Entry 5GSW (X-ray diffraction, 3.19 A resolution); this record covers chain A.

Chain A:
Molecule: 3C protein
Organism: Enterovirus A71
UniProt: E7E815 (E7E815_9ENTO); numbering as in UniProt (aligned over 1-181)
Chain sequence (183 residues; row label = number of the first residue in the row):
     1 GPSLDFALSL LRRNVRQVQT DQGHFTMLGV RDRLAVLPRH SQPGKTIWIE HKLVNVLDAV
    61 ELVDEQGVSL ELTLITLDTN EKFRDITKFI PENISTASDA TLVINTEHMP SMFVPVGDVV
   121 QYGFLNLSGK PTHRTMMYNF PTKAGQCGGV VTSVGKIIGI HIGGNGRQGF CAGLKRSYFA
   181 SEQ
Unresolved in the structure: 182-183
Differences from the reference sequence: engineered mutation Ser-69 (Asn in E7E815); expression tag (182-183)
Residues lining bound ligands: 5GI (N-[(2S)-3-(4-fluorophenyl)-1-oxidanylidene-1-[[(2S)-1-oxidanylidene-3-[(3S)-2-oxidanylidenepiperidin-3-yl]propan-2-yl]amino]propan-2-yl]-5-methyl-1,2-oxazole-3-carboxamide): Phe-25, Arg-39, His-40, Glu-71, Leu-127, Ser-128, Lys-130, Pro-131, Thr-132, Thr-142, Lys-143, Ala-144, Cys-147, His-161, Ile-162, Gly-163, Gly-164, Asn-165
What the authors report for this chain:
  - binding site for 5GI: His-40, Cys-147
  - contacts within the chain: Ser-69/Leu-70

Overview:
Bound to chain A: compound 5GI. From the paper: a binding site for 5GI at His-40 and Cys-147; contacts within
the chain involving Ser-69 and Leu-70.
Chain A is 3C protein (Enterovirus A71); the structure, Crystal structure of EV71 3C in complex with N69S
1.8k, was determined by X-ray diffraction together with 5GSO from the same study.
